Entry 6PUM (X-ray diffraction, 1.96 A resolution); this record covers chains A and B of the 4 polymer chains in the assembly.

Chain A:
Protein: Major histocompatibility complex class I-related gene protein
Organism: Homo sapiens
UniProt: Q95460 (HMR1_HUMAN); residues 1-270 here correspond to UniProt positions 23-292 (UniProt number = residue number + 22)
Sequence (271 residues; numbered 0 to 270; the number before each row is that of its first residue; numbering starts at 0):
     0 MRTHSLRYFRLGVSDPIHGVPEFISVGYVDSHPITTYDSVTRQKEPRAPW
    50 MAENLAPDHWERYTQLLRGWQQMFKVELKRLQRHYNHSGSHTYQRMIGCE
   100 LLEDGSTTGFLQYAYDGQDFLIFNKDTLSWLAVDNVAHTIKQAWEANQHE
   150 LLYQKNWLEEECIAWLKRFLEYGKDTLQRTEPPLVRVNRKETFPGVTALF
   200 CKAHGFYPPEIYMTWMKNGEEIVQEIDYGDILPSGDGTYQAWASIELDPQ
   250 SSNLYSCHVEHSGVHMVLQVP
Disordered / not traced: 190-195
Construct notes: initiating methionine (0); conflict Ser-261 (Cys283 in Q95460)
Cystine bridges: Cys-98/Cys-161, Cys-200/Cys-256
Covalent attachments: compound Q84 linked to Lys-43
Bound ions: Na+: Asp-29, Tyr-206
Residues lining bound ligands: Q84 (1,2-dideoxy-1-({2,6-dioxo-5-[(E)-(2-oxopropylidene)amino]-1,2,3,6-tetrahydropyrimidin-4-yl}amino)-D-erythro-pentitol): Tyr-7, Phe-8, Arg-9, Ser-24, Thr-34, His-58, Tyr-62, Leu-66, Trp-69, Arg-94, Ile-96, Tyr-152, Gln-153, Trp-156

Chain B:
Protein: Beta-2-microglobulin
Organism: Homo sapiens
UniProt: P61769 (B2MG_HUMAN); residues 1-99 here correspond to UniProt positions 21-119 (UniProt number = residue number + 20)
Sequence (100 residues; each row starts with the number of its first residue; numbering starts at 0):
     0 MIQRTPKIQVYSRHPAENGKSNFLNCYVSGFHPSDIEVDLLKNGERIEKV
    50 EHSDLSFSKDWSFYLLYYTEFTPTEKDEYACRVNHVTLSQPKIVKWDRDM
Disordered / not traced: 98-99
Construct notes: initiating methionine (0)
Cystine bridges: Cys-25/Cys-80
Bound ions: Na+: Asn-83, His-84, Leu-87

How chain A and chain B interact:
Pairs across the interface (45; chain A residue first):
  Arg-6(A) with Lys-58(B)
  Phe-8(A) with Phe-56(B), hydrophobic; Ser-57(B)
  Leu-10(A) with Phe-56(B), hydrophobic
  Ile-16(A) with Asp-34(B)
  Val-19(A) with Asp-34(B)
  Val-25(A) with Phe-56(B), hydrophobic
  Tyr-27(A) with Ser-55(B); Phe-56(B), hydrogen bond (side chain-backbone)
  Arg-46(A) with Asp-53(B), salt bridge
  Ser-89(A) with Met-0(B)
  His-90(A) with Met-0(B)
  Thr-91(A) with His-31(B)
  Gln-93(A) with His-31(B), hydrogen bond; Trp-60(B); Phe-62(B)
  Arg-94(A) with Trp-60(B)
  Met-95(A) with Trp-60(B)
  Gln-111(A) with Trp-60(B)
  Tyr-112(A) with Trp-60(B)
  Ala-113(A) with Trp-60(B)
  Asp-115(A) with Met-0(B); Ile-1(B); His-31(B)
  Gly-116(A) with Arg-3(B), hydrogen bond (backbone-side chain); His-31(B), hydrogen bond (backbone-side chain); Trp-60(B)
  Asp-118(A) with Trp-60(B), hydrogen bond
  Arg-185(A) with Pro-14(B)
  His-203(A) with Pro-14(B)
  Asp-229(A) with Lys-6(B), salt bridge; Gln-8(B), hydrogen bond
  Leu-231(A) with Gln-8(B); Tyr-10(B); Tyr-26(B), hydrophobic
  Pro-232(A) with Tyr-10(B), hydrogen bond (backbone-side chain); Asn-24(B); Tyr-26(B)
  Ser-233(A) with Arg-12(B), hydrogen bond (backbone-side chain); Asn-24(B), hydrogen bond (backbone-side chain)
  Gly-234(A) with Arg-12(B), hydrogen bond (backbone-side chain)
  Asp-235(A) with Arg-12(B)
  Gln-239(A) with Tyr-10(B); Ser-11(B), hydrogen bond (side chain-backbone); Arg-12(B), hydrogen bond (side chain-backbone)
Interface residues without a listed pair, chain A (31 interface residues in all): Ile-23, Gln-117
Interface residues without a listed pair, chain B (27 interface residues in all): His-13, Pro-32, Ser-33, Leu-54, Asp-59, Tyr-63, Leu-65

In short:
31 residues of chain A face 27 of chain B across their interface, with 12 hydrogen bonds and 2 salt bridges.
Among the polar pairs are Arg-46(A)/Asp-53(B), Asp-229(A)/Lys-6(B) and Tyr-27(A)/Phe-56(B). Compound Q84 is
covalently linked to Lys-43(A). Asp-29(A) and Tyr-206(A) coordinate Na+.
Chain A is Major histocompatibility complex class I-related gene protein and chain B is Beta-2-microglobulin,
both from Homo sapiens; the structure, Structure of human MAIT A-F7 TCR in complex with human MR1-2'D-5-OP-RU,
was determined by X-ray diffraction together with 6PUC, 6PUD, 6PUE, 6PUF, 6PUG, 6PUH and 4 further entries
from the same study.
